2RR1 - chains 2 and 4 of the 4 polymer chains in the assembly; structure by X-ray diffraction, 3.00 A resolution.

[Chain 2]
Protein: Human rhinovirus 14 coat protein (subunit VP2)
From: Human rhinovirus 14
UniProtKB: P03303 (POLG_HRV14); residues 1-262 here correspond to UniProt positions 69-330 (UniProt number = residue number + 68)
Amino-acid sequence (262 residues; numbered 1 to 262; the number before each row is that of its first residue):
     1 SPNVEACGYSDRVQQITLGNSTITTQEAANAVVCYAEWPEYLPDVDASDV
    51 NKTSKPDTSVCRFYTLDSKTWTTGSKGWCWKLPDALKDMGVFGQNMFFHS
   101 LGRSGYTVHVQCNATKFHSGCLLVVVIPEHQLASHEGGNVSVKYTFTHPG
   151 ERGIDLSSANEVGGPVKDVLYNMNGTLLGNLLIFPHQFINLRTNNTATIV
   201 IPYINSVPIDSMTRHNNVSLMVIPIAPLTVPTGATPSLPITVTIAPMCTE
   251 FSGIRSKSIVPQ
Disordered / not traced: 1-7
Sequence notes: conflict L170 (Ile239 in P03303)

[Chain 4]
Protein: Human rhinovirus 14 coat protein (subunit VP4)
From: Human rhinovirus 14
UniProtKB: P03303 (POLG_HRV14); numbering as in UniProt (aligned over 1-68)
Amino-acid sequence (68 residues; numbered 1 to 68; the number before each row is that of its first residue):
     1 GAQVSTQKSGSHENQNILTNGSNQTFTVINYYKDAASTSSAGQSLSMDPS
    51 KFTEPVKDLMLKGAPALN
Disordered / not traced: 1-28

[How chain 2 and chain 4 interact]
Pairs across the interface (22):
  S10(2) with N68(4), hydrogen bond (side chain-backbone)
  D11(2) with D58(4); A66(4); N68(4), hydrogen bond (backbone-side chain)
  R12(2) with L67(4); N68(4), hydrogen bond (side chain-backbone)
  Q14(2) with D58(4)
  A29(2) with L67(4), hydrophobic
  N30(2) with V56(4); K57(4); D58(4); M60(4)
  A31(2) with P55(4); V56(4); K57(4), hydrogen bond (backbone-backbone)
  V32(2) with P55(4)
  V33(2) with P55(4), hydrogen bond (backbone-backbone); K57(4)
  Y35(2) with K51(4); F52(4), hydrophobic
  W38(2) with K57(4)
  T193(2) with L67(4)
Also at the interface, not in a pair above, chain 2 (15 interface residues in all): Y9, A28, A36

[Summary]
15 residues of chain 2 face 10 of chain 4 across their interface, with 5 hydrogen bonds. Polar pairs include
S10(2)-N68(4), D11(2)-N68(4) and R12(2)-N68(4).
Chain 2 is Human rhinovirus 14 coat protein (subunit VP2) and chain 4 is Human rhinovirus 14 coat protein
(subunit VP4), both from Human rhinovirus 14; the structure, Structural analysis of antiviral agents that
interact with the capsid of human rhinoviruses, was determined by X-ray diffraction, deposited together with
1R08, 2R04, 2R06, 2R07, 2RM2, 2RS1, 2RS3 and 2RS5.
